5AY8 - chains A and J of the 10 polymer chains in the assembly; structure by X-ray diffraction, 2.80 A resolution.

[Chain A]
Molecule: H3.Y
Source organism: Homo sapiens
Chain sequence (139 residues; numbered -3 to 135; the number before each row is that of its first residue; numbers below 1 keep their minus sign (Gly-3 is residue -3)):
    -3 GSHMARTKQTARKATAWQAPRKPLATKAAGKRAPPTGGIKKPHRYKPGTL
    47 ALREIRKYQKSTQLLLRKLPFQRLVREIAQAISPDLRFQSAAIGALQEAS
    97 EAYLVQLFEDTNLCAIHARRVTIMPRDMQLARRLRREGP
Disordered / not traced: -3 to 37, 135
What the authors report for this chain:
  - binding site for the 146-nt DNA strand (chain J): Arg115
  - binding site for the 146-nt DNA strand: Arg122
  - mutagenesis - K42R: increased binding to H1

[Chain J]
Molecule: 146-nt DNA strand
Source organism: Homo sapiens
Sequence (146 nucleotides; row label = number of the first residue in the row):
   147 ATCAATATCCACCTGCAGATTCTACCAAAAGTGTATTTGGAAACTGCTCC
   197 ATCAAAAGGCATGTTCAGCTGAATTCAGCTGAACATGCCTTTTGATGGAG
   247 CAGTTTCCAAATACACTTTTGGTAGAATCTGCAGGTGGATATTGAT
Disordered / not traced: 147
Ion coordination: Mn2+ site 1 near DG246 (its only coordinating residue here); Mn2+ site 2 near DG280 (its only coordinating residue here); Mn2+ site 3 near DG283 (its only coordinating residue here)

[Interface between chain A and chain J]
Residue-residue contacts (26; chain A residue first):
  His39(A) with DA153(J), phosphate contact
  Arg40(A) with DA229(J), hydrogen bond to the base; DC230(J), sugar contact
  Tyr41(A) with DA229(J), sugar contact; DC230(J), hydrogen bond to the phosphate
  Lys42(A) with DA229(J), phosphate contact
  Pro43(A) with DA228(J), phosphate contact; DA229(J), phosphate contact
  Gly44(A) with DA228(J), phosphate contact; DA229(J), hydrogen bond to the phosphate
  Thr45(A) with DA229(J), hydrogen bond to the phosphate
  Leu46(A) with DA229(J), hydrogen bond to the phosphate; DC230(J), phosphate contact
  Ala47(A) with DA229(J), hydrogen bond to the phosphate
  Arg49(A) with DT154(J), hydrogen bond to the phosphate; DC155(J), salt bridge to the phosphate
  Lys56(A) with DC156(J), salt bridge to the phosphate
  Arg63(A) with DT237(J), sugar contact; DT238(J), phosphate contact
  Lys64(A) with DT238(J), hydrogen bond to the phosphate
  Leu65(A) with DT237(J), phosphate contact; DT238(J), hydrogen bond to the phosphate
  Pro66(A) with DT237(J), phosphate contact
  Arg69(A) with DT237(J), salt bridge to the phosphate
  Arg83(A) with DG246(J), sugar contact
  Arg115(A) with DA218(J), salt bridge to the phosphate
Other interface residues (no listed pair), chain A (20 interface residues in all): Glu50, Asp81
Other interface residues (no listed pair), chain J (14 interface residues in all): DT152, DT236, DC247

[Overview]
The interface between chain A and chain J involves 20 residues on one side and 14 on the other; the contacts
include 9 hydrogen bonds and 4 salt bridges. Among the polar pairs are Arg40(A)-DA229(J), Tyr41(A)-DC230(J)
and Gly44(A)-DA229(J). The paper reports a binding site for the 146-nt DNA strand (chain J) at Arg115(A); K42R
of chain A increases binding to H1.
Here chain A is H3.Y and chain J is a 146-nt DNA strand, both from Homo sapiens. Entry 5AY8 (Crystal structure
of human nucleosome containing H3.Y) was determined by X-ray diffraction.
